6EUB - chain A; structure by X-ray diffraction, 2.30 A resolution.

== Chain A ==
Molecule: Angiopoietin-related protein 4
From: Homo sapiens
UniProt: Q9BY76 (ANGL4_HUMAN); residues 184-406 here = UniProt positions 184-406
Chain sequence (231 residues; each row starts with the number of its first residue):
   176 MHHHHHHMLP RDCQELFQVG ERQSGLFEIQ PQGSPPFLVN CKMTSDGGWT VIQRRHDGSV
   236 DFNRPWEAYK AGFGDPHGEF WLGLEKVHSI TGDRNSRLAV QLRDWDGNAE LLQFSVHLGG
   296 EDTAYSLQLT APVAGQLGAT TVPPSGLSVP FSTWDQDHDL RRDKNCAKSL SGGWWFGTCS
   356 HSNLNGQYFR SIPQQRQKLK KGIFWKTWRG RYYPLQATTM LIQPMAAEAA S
Disordered / not traced: 176-183, 370, 401-406
Disulfide bonds: Cys188-Cys216, Cys341-Cys354
Sequence notes: initiating methionine (176); expression tag (177-183)
UniProt features mapped onto this chain:
  - natural variant: Arg336 (R336C: No effect on protein folding), Trp349 (W349C: Impaired protein folding), Gly361 (G361R; G361S: Impaired protein folding), Arg384 (R384W: Impaired protein folding)
  - mutagenesis: Gly223 (G223R: Impaired protein folding)
From the paper describing this entry:
  - mutagenesis - G223R, W349C, G361S: abolished expression
  - mutagenesis - R384W: decreased expression
  - mutagenesis - T266M, R336C: unchanged expression
  - mutagenesis - R336C (62.0 + /- 0.0 degC): increased stability
  - mutagenesis - T266M (58.0 + /- 1.0 degC): unchanged stability
  - disease-associated variants - G223R, W349C, G361S: abolished expression (citing earlier work)

== Summary ==
From UniProt: one mutagenesis site. From the paper: G223R, W349C and G361S abolish expression; R384W reduces
expression; 6 substitutions were tested in all.
Chain A is Angiopoietin-related protein 4 (Homo sapiens); the structure, The fibrinogen-like domain of human
Angptl4, was determined by X-ray diffraction together with 6EUA from the same study.
